8DY7 - chains F and G of the 11 polymer chains in the assembly; structure by electron microscopy, 3.18 A resolution.

# Chain F
Molecule: RNA polymerase sigma factor SigA
From: Streptomyces venezuelae
UniProt: F2R7X6 (F2R7X6_STRVP); residues 0-515 here correspond to UniProt positions 52-567 (UniProt number = residue number + 52)
Sequence (516 residues; row label = number of the first residue in the row; numbering starts at 0):
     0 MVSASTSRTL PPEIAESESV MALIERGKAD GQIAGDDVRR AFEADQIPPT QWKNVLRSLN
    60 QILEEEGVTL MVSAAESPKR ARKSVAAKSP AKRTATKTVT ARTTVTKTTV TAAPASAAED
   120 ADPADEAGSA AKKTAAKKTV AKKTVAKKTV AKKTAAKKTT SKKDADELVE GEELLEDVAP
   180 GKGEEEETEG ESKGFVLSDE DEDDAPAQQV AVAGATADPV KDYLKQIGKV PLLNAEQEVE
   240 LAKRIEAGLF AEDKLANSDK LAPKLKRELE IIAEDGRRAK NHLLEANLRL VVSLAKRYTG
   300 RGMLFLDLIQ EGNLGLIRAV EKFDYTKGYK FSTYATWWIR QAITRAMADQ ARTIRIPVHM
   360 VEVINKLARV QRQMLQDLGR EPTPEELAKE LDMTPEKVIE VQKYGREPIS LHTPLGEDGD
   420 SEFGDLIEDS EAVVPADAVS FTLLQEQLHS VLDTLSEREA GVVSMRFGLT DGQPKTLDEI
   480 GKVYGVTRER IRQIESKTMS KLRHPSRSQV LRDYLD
Unresolved in the structure: 0-213, 515
Sequence notes: conflict Met0 (Phe52 in F2R7X6)

# Chain G
Molecule: RNA polymerase-binding protein RbpA
From: Streptomyces venezuelae
UniProt: F2RBH1 (F2RBH1_STRVP); residues 1-124 here = UniProt positions 1-124
Sequence (124 residues; each row starts with the number of its first residue):
     1 MSERALRGTR LVVTSYETDR GIDLAPRQAV EYACEKGHRF EMPFSVEAEI PPEWECKVCG
    61 IQALLVDGDG PEEKKGKPAR THWDMLMERR TREELEEVLA ERLAVLRSGA MNIAVHPRDS
   121 RKSA
Unresolved in the structure: 1-5, 109-124

# Chain F / chain G interface
Pairs across the interface (46):
  Glu239(F) - Arg102(G)  salt bridge
  Arg243(F) - Arg102(G)
  Glu245(F) - Leu86(G)
  Glu245(F) - Arg90(G)  salt bridge
  Glu245(F) - Leu95(G)
  Ala246(F) - Arg102(G)
  Leu248(F) - His82(G)
  Leu248(F) - Trp83(G)  hydrophobic
  Leu248(F) - Leu86(G)  hydrophobic
  Phe249(F) - Trp83(G)  hydrophobic
  Phe249(F) - Arg92(G)
  Phe249(F) - Leu95(G)
  Phe249(F) - Glu96(G)
  Phe249(F) - Leu99(G)  hydrophobic
  Asp252(F) - Trp83(G)
  Lys253(F) - Glu96(G)  salt bridge
  Lys253(F) - Leu99(G)
  Leu264(F) - Arg107(G)
  Glu267(F) - Leu103(G)
  Glu267(F) - Leu106(G)
  Ile271(F) - Arg102(G)
  Arg317(F) - Arg80(G)
  Arg317(F) - Met85(G)
  Glu320(F) - Thr81(G)
  Glu320(F) - His82(G)  hydrogen bond (side chain-backbone)
  Glu320(F) - Met85(G)
  Lys321(F) - Met85(G)
  Phe322(F) - Arg89(G)  hydrogen bond (backbone-side chain)
  Asp323(F) - Arg89(G)  salt bridge
  Asp323(F) - Arg90(G)  salt bridge
  Tyr324(F) - Arg90(G)
  Tyr324(F) - Val98(G)
  Thr325(F) - Arg90(G)
  Leu425(F) - Leu6(G)
  Ile426(F) - Leu6(G)  hydrophobic
  Ile426(F) - Gly8(G)
  Glu427(F) - Arg7(G)  salt bridge
  Glu427(F) - Gly8(G)
  Ser429(F) - Gly8(G)
  Ser429(F) - Thr9(G)
  Glu430(F) - Thr9(G)  hydrogen bond
  Glu430(F) - Arg10(G)  hydrogen bond (side chain-backbone)
  Asp436(F) - Tyr16(G)
  Phe440(F) - Tyr16(G)
  Thr469(F) - Gly21(G)
  Asp470(F) - Asp23(G)
Interface residues without a listed pair, chain F (35 interface residues in all): Lys242, Ile244, Ala250, Val319, Phe422, Val432, Val433, Ala437
Interface residues without a listed pair, chain G (28 interface residues in all): Val12, Thr14, Ile22

# Summary
35 residues of chain F face 28 of chain G across their interface; the contacts include 4 hydrogen bonds and 6
salt bridges. Polar pairs include Glu239(F)-Arg102(G), Glu245(F)-Arg90(G) and Lys253(F)-Glu96(G).
Here chain F is RNA polymerase sigma factor SigA and chain G is RNA polymerase-binding protein RbpA, both from
Streptomyces venezuelae. Entry 8DY7 (Streptomyces venezuelae RNAP transcription open promoter complex with
WhiA and WhiB transcription factors) was determined by electron microscopy (same publication as 8DY9).
